PDB entry 8ABI | electron microscopy, 3.00 A resolution | chains C and N of the 20 polymer chains in the assembly

Chain C (and N):
Molecule: Cytochrome b
From: Yarrowia lipolytica
Notes: chain N of this document is another copy of the same molecule, construct and numbering; everything in this record applies to it too
UniProt: Q9B6D0 (CYB_YARLI); residues 1-385 here = UniProt positions 1-385
Sequence (385 residues; row label = number of the first residue in the row):
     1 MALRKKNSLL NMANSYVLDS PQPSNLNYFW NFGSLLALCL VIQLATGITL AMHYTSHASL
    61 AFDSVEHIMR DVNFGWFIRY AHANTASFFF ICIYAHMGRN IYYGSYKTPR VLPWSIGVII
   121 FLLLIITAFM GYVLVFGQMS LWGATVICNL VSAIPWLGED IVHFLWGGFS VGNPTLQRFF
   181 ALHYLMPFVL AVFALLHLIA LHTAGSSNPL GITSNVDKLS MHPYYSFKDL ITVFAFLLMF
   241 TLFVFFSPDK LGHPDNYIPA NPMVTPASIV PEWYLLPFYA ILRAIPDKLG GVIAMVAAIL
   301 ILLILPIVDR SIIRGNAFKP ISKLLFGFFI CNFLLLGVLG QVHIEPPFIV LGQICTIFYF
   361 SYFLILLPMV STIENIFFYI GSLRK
Disordered / not traced: 384-385
Curated features (UniProtKB/Swiss-Prot):
  - binding site (heme b): His82, His96, His183, His197
  - binding site (a ubiquinone): His202
Bound ions: heme Fe site 1: His82, His183; heme Fe site 2: His96, His197
Ligand contacts:
  - AWB ([(2R,3S,6S,7R,8R)-3-[(3-formamido-2-oxidanyl-phenyl)carbonylamino]-8-hexyl-2,6-dimethyl-4,9-bis(oxidanylidene)-1,5-dioxonan-7-yl] 3-methylbutanoate): Ala13, Tyr16, Val17, Gln22, Leu26, Trp30, Asn31, Gly33, Ser34, Ala37, Leu40, Ala191, Ala194, Leu195, Leu198, Ser206, Met221, Tyr225, Lys228, Asp229
  - heme (HEM), molecule 1: Trp30, Gly33, Ser34, Leu36, Ala37, Leu40, Phe89, Ile93, His96, Met97, Arg99, Asn100, Ser105, Arg110, Pro113, Trp114, Gly117, Val118, Ile120, Phe121, Leu190, Ala194, His197, Leu198, Leu201, Ser206, Ser207
  - heme (HEM), molecule 2: Leu40, Gln43, Leu44, Gly47, Ile48, Leu50, Ala51, Tyr54, Val65, Arg79, His82, Ala83, Ala86, Phe89, Leu124, Thr127, Ala128, Gly131, Tyr132, Leu134, Val135, Phe180, His183, Tyr184, Pro187, Leu190, Tyr274
  - 1,2-diacyl-sn-glycero-3-phosphocholine (PC1): Asn27, Phe29, Tyr94, Ala95, Met97, Gly98, Arg99, Tyr102, Tyr103, Pro209, Leu210, Ala317, Phe318, Lys323, Phe326, Gly327, Ile330, Cys331, Phe333
  - phosphatidylethanolamine (PTY), molecule 1: Ser34, Ala37, Leu38, Val41, His222, Pro223, Ser226, Phe227, Asp229, Leu230, Val233, Phe234
  - phosphatidylethanolamine (PTY), molecule 2: Ile42, Phe74, Phe77, Phe234, Leu237, Phe240, Phe245
What the authors report for this chain:
  - conformationally variable residues (order/disorder transition, side-chain flip): Trp142, Ile269

Interface between chain C and chain N:
Residue-residue contacts (52; chain C residue first):
  Asn7(C) - Leu112(N)
  Ser8(C) - Ile199(N)
  Ser8(C) - Ala200(N)
  Ser8(C) - Thr203(N)
  Leu9(C) - Ile116(N)  hydrophobic
  Leu9(C) - Ile199(N)  hydrophobic
  Met12(C) - Ile199(N)  hydrophobic
  Ile48(C) - Ala181(N)
  Ile48(C) - Leu185(N)  hydrophobic
  Ala51(C) - Gln177(N)
  Ala51(C) - Ala181(N)
  Met52(C) - Gln177(N)
  Met52(C) - Arg178(N)
  Met52(C) - Ala181(N)  hydrophobic
  Met52(C) - Leu182(N)  hydrophobic
  His53(C) - Gln177(N)
  Tyr54(C) - Ser56(N)  hydrogen bond (backbone-side chain)
  Tyr54(C) - Gln177(N)  hydrogen bond (backbone-side chain)
  Thr55(C) - Thr55(N)
  Thr55(C) - His57(N)
  Thr55(C) - Gln177(N)  hydrogen bond
  Ser56(C) - Tyr54(N)  hydrogen bond (side chain-backbone)
  His57(C) - Thr55(N)
  His57(C) - Leu60(N)
  Leu60(C) - His57(N)
  Leu60(C) - Leu60(N)  hydrophobic
  Leu112(C) - Asn7(N)
  Ile116(C) - Leu9(N)  hydrophobic
  Gln177(C) - Ala51(N)
  Gln177(C) - Met52(N)
  Gln177(C) - His53(N)
  Gln177(C) - Tyr54(N)  hydrogen bond (side chain-backbone)
  Gln177(C) - Thr55(N)  hydrogen bond
  Arg178(C) - Met52(N)
  Phe180(C) - Phe180(N)  hydrophobic
  Ala181(C) - Ile48(N)
  Ala181(C) - Ala51(N)
  Ala181(C) - Met52(N)  hydrophobic
  Ala181(C) - Tyr184(N)  hydrogen bond (backbone-side chain)
  Leu182(C) - Met52(N)  hydrophobic
  Tyr184(C) - Ala181(N)  hydrogen bond (side chain-backbone)
  Tyr184(C) - Tyr184(N)  hydrophobic
  Tyr184(C) - Leu185(N)
  Leu185(C) - Ile48(N)  hydrophobic
  Leu185(C) - Tyr184(N)
  Leu185(C) - Phe188(N)  hydrophobic
  Phe188(C) - Leu185(N)  hydrophobic
  Ile199(C) - Ser8(N)
  Ile199(C) - Leu9(N)  hydrophobic
  Ile199(C) - Met12(N)  hydrophobic
  Ala200(C) - Ser8(N)
  Thr203(C) - Ser8(N)
Other interface residues (no listed pair), chain C (27 interface residues in all): Leu196
Other interface residues (no listed pair), chain N (27 interface residues in all): Leu196

Summary:
The chain C/chain N interface involves 27 residues from each chain; the contacts include 8 hydrogen bonds.
Polar contacts include Tyr54(C)-Ser56(N), Tyr54(C)-Gln177(N) and Thr55(C)-Gln177(N). Bound to chain C: heme,
1,2-diacyl-sn-glycero-3-phosphocholine, phosphatidylethanolamine and compound AWB. UniProt lists 4 heme
b-binding residues and ubiquinone-binding residue His202(C) on chain C. From the paper: conformational
variability at Trp142(C) and Ile269(C).
Chain C and chain N are both Cytochrome b (Yarrowia lipolytica); the structure, Complex III2 from Yarrowia
lipolytica,antimycin A bound, int-position, was determined by electron microscopy (same publication as 8AB6,
8AB7, 8AB8, 8AB9, 8ABA, 8ABB and 11 further entries).
